Entry 4WWK (X-ray diffraction, 3.10 A resolution); this record covers chains A and B of the 4 polymer chains in the assembly.

[Chain A]
Protein: TCR Alpha Chain-TRAV12-3
From: Homo sapiens
Sequence (209 residues; numbered 0 to 223; 15 numbers in that range are skipped by the numbering (no residue carries them; nothing is unmodelled there); the number before each row is that of its first residue; numbering starts at 0):
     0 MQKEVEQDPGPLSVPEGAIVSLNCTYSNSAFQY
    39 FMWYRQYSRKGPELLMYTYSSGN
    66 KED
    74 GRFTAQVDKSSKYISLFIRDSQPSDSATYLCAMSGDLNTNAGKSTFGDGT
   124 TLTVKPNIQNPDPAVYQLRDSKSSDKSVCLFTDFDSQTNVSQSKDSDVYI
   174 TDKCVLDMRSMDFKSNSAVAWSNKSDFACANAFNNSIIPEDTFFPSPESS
Disordered / not traced: 0-4, 208-223
Disulfides: Cys23-Cys104

[Chain B]
Protein: TCR Beta Chain-TRBV6-5
From: Homo sapiens
Sequence (243 residues; numbered 0 to 255; 13 numbers in that range are skipped by the numbering (no residue carries them; nothing is unmodelled there); the number before each row is that of its first residue; numbering starts at 0):
     0 MNAGVTQTPKFQVLKTGQSMTLQCAQDMNHEY
    39 MSWYRQDPGMGLRLIHYSVGAGI
    66 TDQGEVP
    74 NGYNVSRS
    83 TTEDFPLRLLSAAPSQTSVYFCASSQGPFQPQHFGDGTRLSILEDLKNVF
   133 PPEVAVFEPSEAEISHTQKATLVCLATGFYPDHVELSWWVNGKEVHSGVC
   183 TDPQPLKEQPALNDSRYALSSRLRVSATFWQNPRNHFRCQVQFYGLSEND
   233 EWTQDRAKPVTQIVSAEAWGRAD
Disordered / not traced: 0-2
Disulfides: Cys23-Cys104
What the authors report for this chain:
  - binding site for pbs-44: Gln112

[Chain A / chain B interface]
Contacting residue pairs (49; chain A residue first):
  Tyr32(A) with Phe111(B), hydrophobic
  Met40(A) with Gln112(B); Pro113(B), hydrophobic
  Tyr42(A) with Pro113(B); Gln114(B), hydrogen bond (side chain-backbone)
  Gln44(A) with Gln44(B), hydrogen bond; Phe103(B)
  Ser46(A) with Pro185(B)
  Lys48(A) with Phe103(B)
  Gly49(A) with Phe103(B); Gly117(B); Asp118(B)
  Pro50(A) with Phe103(B); Phe116(B)
  Leu52(A) with Pro113(B), hydrophobic
  Tyr55(A) with Phe111(B), hydrogen bond (side chain-backbone); Gln112(B); Pro113(B)
  Leu103(A) with Leu50(B), hydrophobic
  Ser107(A) with Pro110(B); Phe111(B)
  Gly108(A) with Phe111(B)
  Gly115(A) with Pro110(B); Phe111(B)
  Lys116(A) with Pro110(B)
  Ser117(A) with Pro110(B); Gln114(B)
  Phe119(A) with Tyr42(B); Gln114(B); Phe116(B), hydrophobic
  Tyr139(A) with Ser142(B)
  Gln140(A) with Ser142(B)
  Leu141(A) with Glu140(B)
  Arg142(A) with Phe139(B); Glu140(B), hydrogen bond (backbone-backbone)
  Asp143(A) with Val138(B); Phe139(B)
  Ser144(A) with Val138(B), hydrogen bond (backbone-backbone); Glu249(B)
  Thr174(A) with Ser202(B)
  Cys177(A) with Cys182(B), hydrophobic; Asp184(B)
  Val178(A) with Cys182(B), hydrogen bond (backbone-side chain)
  Leu179(A) with Cys182(B), hydrophobic; Arg206(B)
  Asp180(A) with Ser179(B); Gly180(B), hydrogen bond (backbone-backbone)
  Met181(A) with Ser179(B)
  Arg182(A) with Ser179(B), hydrogen bond (backbone-side chain)
Interface residues without a listed pair, chain A (32 interface residues in all): Asp121, Val192
Interface residues without a listed pair, chain B (30 interface residues in all): Gly49, Ala144, Val155, Thr183, Arg204, Ala250

[Overview]
The interface between chain A and chain B involves 32 residues on one side and 30 on the other, with 8
hydrogen bonds. Polar contacts include Tyr42(A)-Gln114(B), Gln44(A)-Gln44(B) and Tyr55(A)-Phe111(B). From the
paper: a binding site for pbs-44 at Gln112(B).
Chain A is TCR Alpha Chain-TRAV12-3 and chain B is TCR Beta Chain-TRBV6-5, both from Homo sapiens; the
structure, Crystal structure of human TCR Alpha Chain-TRAV12-3, Beta Chain-TRBV6-5, Antigen-presenting
molecule CD1d, and Beta-2-microglobulin, was determined by X-ray diffraction, deposited together with 4WW1 and
4WW2.
